PDB entry 8H7A | X-ray diffraction, 1.92 A resolution | chains A and B of the 4 polymer chains in the assembly

[Chain A (and B)]
Molecule: Histone acetyltransferase KAT6A
Source organism: Homo sapiens
Notes: EC 2.3.1.48; chain B of this document is another copy of the same molecule, construct and numbering; everything in this record applies to it too
UniProt: Q92794 (KAT6A_HUMAN); residues 1-85 here = UniProt positions 1-85
Amino-acid sequence (86 residues; each row starts with the number of its first residue; numbering starts at 0):
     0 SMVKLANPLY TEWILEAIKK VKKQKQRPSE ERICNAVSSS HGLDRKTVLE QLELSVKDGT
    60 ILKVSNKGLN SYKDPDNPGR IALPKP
Not modelled in the structure: 0-1, 79-85
Sequence notes: expression tag (0)
What the authors report for this chain:
  - self-association interface (contacts with another copy of this molecule); pairs are residue here / residue on that copy: Ser28-Glu30 (hydrogen bond), Glu29-Glu30 (hydrogen bond), Glu30-Glu30 (hydrogen bond)
  - binding site for the 13-nt DNA strand: Gln23, Lys24, Gln25, Arg26

[How chain A and chain B interact]
Residue-residue contacts - 14 pairs, chain A then chain B:
  Ser28(A) - Glu30(B)  hydrogen bond
  Glu29(A) - Glu30(B)  hydrogen bond (backbone-side chain)
  Glu30(A) - Ser28(B)  hydrogen bond
  Glu30(A) - Glu29(B)  hydrogen bond (side chain-backbone)
  Glu30(A) - Glu30(B)  hydrogen bond (backbone-side chain)
  Glu30(A) - Leu68(B)
  Arg31(A) - Arg31(B)
  Arg44(A) - Gly67(B)
  Arg44(A) - Leu68(B)
  Asn65(A) - Arg44(B)
  Gly67(A) - Arg44(B)  hydrogen bond (backbone-side chain)
  Leu68(A) - Glu30(B)
  Leu68(A) - Arg44(B)
  Asn69(A) - Arg44(B)
Also at the interface, not in a pair above, chain A (10 interface residues in all): Asn34
Also at the interface, not in a pair above, chain B (8 interface residues in all): Asn34

[Summary]
10 residues of chain A face 8 of chain B across their interface; the contacts include 6 hydrogen bonds. Polar
contacts include Ser28(A)-Glu30(B), Glu29(A)-Glu30(B) and Glu30(A)-Glu30(B). From the paper: a binding site
for the 13-nt DNA strand at Gln23(A), Lys24(A) and Gln25(A) among others; a self-association interface
involving Ser28(A), Glu29(A) and Glu30(A).
Both chains are Histone acetyltransferase KAT6A (Homo sapiens). Entry 8H7A (Crystal structure of the dimer
form KAT6A WH domain with its bound double stranded DNA) was determined by X-ray diffraction together with
7Y43 from the same study.
